PDB entry 9K3Q | electron microscopy, 3.02 A resolution | chains 6 and M of the 35 polymer chains in the assembly

# Chain 6
Name: Light-harvesting protein B-870 alpha chain
From: Rhodospirillum rubrum
Reference sequence: P02947 (LHA_RHORU); residues 2-46 here = UniProt positions 2-46
Chain sequence (45 residues; numbered 2 to 46; the number before each row is that of its first residue):
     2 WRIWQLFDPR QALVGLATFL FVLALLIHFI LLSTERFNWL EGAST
Ligand contacts:
  - Trans-Geranyl BACTERIOCHLOROPHYLL A (07D), molecule 1: Gln-12, Ala-13, Gly-16, Leu-17, Phe-20, Ile-28
  - Trans-Geranyl BACTERIOCHLOROPHYLL A (07D), molecule 2: Leu-14, Leu-17, Ala-18, Leu-21, Phe-22, Ala-25, His-29, Trp-40
  - Trans-Geranyl BACTERIOCHLOROPHYLL A (07D), molecule 3: Leu-21, Leu-24, Ala-25, Ile-28, His-29, Leu-32, Phe-38
  - spirilloxanthin (CRT), molecule 1: Arg-3, Ile-4, Leu-7
  - spirilloxanthin (CRT), molecule 2: Pro-10, Leu-14, Leu-17, Phe-20, Leu-21, Leu-24, Leu-27, Ile-28, Ile-31
  - spirilloxanthin (CRT), molecule 3: Phe-22, Ala-25, Leu-26, His-29, Phe-30, Leu-33, Trp-40
Curated features (UniProtKB/Swiss-Prot):
  - binding site (a bacteriochlorophyll): His-29

# Chain M
Name: Reaction center protein M chain
From: Rhodospirillum rubrum
Reference sequence: Q2RQ26 (Q2RQ26_RHORT); residues 48-306 here = UniProt positions 48-306
Chain sequence (259 residues; row label = number of the first residue in the row):
    48 GPIYLGTTGV LSLVFGFFAI EIIGFNLLAS VNWSPMEFGR QFFWLGLEPP AAEYGLGFAP
   108 LAEGGWWQIA GFFLTTSILL WWVRMYRRAR ALKMGTHTAW AFASAIFLFL SLGFIRPLLM
   168 GNFSESVPFG IFPHLEWTNS FSLNYGNFFY NPFHMLSIAF LYGSALLFAM HGATILAVSR
   228 LGGDREVEQI TDRGTAAERA ALFWRWTMGF NATMESIHRW AWWFAVLCTF TGAIGILLTG
   288 TVVDNWFEWG VKHGLAPAP
Ligand contacts:
  - Trans-Geranyl BACTERIOCHLOROPHYLL A (07D), molecule 1: Ile-67, Leu-121, Ile-125, Phe-149, Ala-152, Leu-155, Phe-156, Leu-159, Phe-176, Trp-184, Thr-185, Asn-186, Phe-188, Ser-189, Phe-195, Phe-196, His-201, Ser-204, Ile-205, Leu-208, Tyr-209, Cys-275, Thr-276, Gly-279, Ala-280, Ile-283
  - Trans-Geranyl BACTERIOCHLOROPHYLL A (07D), molecule 2: Phe-89, Phe-156, Leu-159, Val-174, Ile-178, His-181, Leu-182, Trp-184, Thr-185
  - Trans-Geranyl BACTERIOCHLOROPHYLL A (07D), molecule 3: Thr-185, Phe-196, Tyr-209
  - Trans-Geranyl BACTERIOCHLOROPHYLL A (07D), molecule 4: Phe-196, His-201, Met-202, Ile-205, Ala-206, Tyr-209, Gly-210, Leu-213, Phe-271
  - bacteriopheophytin a (BPH), molecule 1: Ser-59, Leu-60, Val-61, Gly-63, Phe-64, Phe-65, Ser-124, Ile-125, Trp-128, Met-132, Thr-145, Ala-148, Phe-149, Ala-152, Ala-272, Val-273, Thr-276
  - bacteriopheophytin a (BPH), molecule 2: Tyr-209, Ala-212, Leu-213, Ala-216, Met-217, Trp-251, Thr-254, Met-255
  - spirilloxanthin (CRT): Ile-67, Glu-68, Ile-70, Gly-71, Leu-74, Phe-85, Phe-89, Leu-103, Gly-104, Phe-105, Trp-114, Gln-115, Gly-118, Phe-119, Thr-122, Phe-156, Gly-160, Phe-161, Phe-170, Ser-173, Val-174, Pro-175, Phe-176, Gly-177, Ile-178, His-181
  - Fe ion (FE): Gln-236, Ile-237, Arg-240, Ala-244, Thr-260, Met-261
  - ubiquinone-10 (U10): Leu-213, Leu-214, Met-217, His-218, Thr-221, Ile-222, Ala-244, Ala-247, Ala-248, Trp-251, Met-255, Phe-257, Asn-258, Ala-259, Thr-260, Met-261, Ile-264, Trp-267, Phe-271

# How chain 6 and chain M interact
Residue-residue contacts (24):
  Val-15(6) with Thr-54(M)
  Thr-19(6) with Leu-58(M); Val-61(M)
  Phe-22(6) with Phe-62(M), hydrophobic
  Val-23(6) with Val-61(M), hydrophobic; Phe-62(M), hydrophobic; Phe-65(M), hydrophobic; Phe-120(M), hydrophobic
  Leu-26(6) with Phe-62(M), hydrophobic; Phe-119(M), hydrophobic
  Leu-27(6) with Phe-65(M), hydrophobic; Ile-116(M), hydrophobic; Phe-120(M), hydrophobic
  Phe-30(6) with Phe-105(M), hydrophobic; Ile-116(M), hydrophobic; Phe-119(M), hydrophobic; Phe-120(M), hydrophobic
  Ile-31(6) with Trp-113(M), hydrophobic; Ile-116(M), hydrophobic
  Leu-33(6) with Phe-105(M), hydrophobic
  Ser-34(6) with Phe-105(M); Ala-106(M); Pro-107(M); Leu-108(M), hydrogen bond (backbone-backbone)
Also at the interface, not in a pair above, chain 6 (11 interface residues in all): Thr-35
Also at the interface, not in a pair above, chain M (16 interface residues in all): Val-57, Ile-69, Gly-112

# Summary
11 residues of chain 6 and 16 residues of chain M are in contact; the contacts include 1 hydrogen bond. Its
one hydrogen bond, Ser-34(6)/Leu-108(M), is backbone to backbone. Chain 6 binds 3 copies of Trans-Geranyl
BACTERIOCHLOROPHYLL A and 3 copies of spirilloxanthin.
Here chain 6 is Light-harvesting protein B-870 alpha chain and chain M is Reaction center protein M chain,
both from Rhodospirillum rubrum. Entry 9K3Q (Cryo-EM structure of the Rhodospirillum rubrum RC-LH1 complex)
was determined by electron microscopy.
